9KW5 - chain A; structure by X-ray diffraction, 2.10 A resolution.

== Chain A ==
Name: Vitamin D3 dihydroxylase
Source organism: Streptomyces griseolus
Notes: EC 1.14.15.-
UniProt: P18326 (CPXE_STRGO); residue numbers follow UniProt; this construct covers 1-406
Chain sequence (412 residues; numbered 1 to 412; the number before each row is that of its first residue):
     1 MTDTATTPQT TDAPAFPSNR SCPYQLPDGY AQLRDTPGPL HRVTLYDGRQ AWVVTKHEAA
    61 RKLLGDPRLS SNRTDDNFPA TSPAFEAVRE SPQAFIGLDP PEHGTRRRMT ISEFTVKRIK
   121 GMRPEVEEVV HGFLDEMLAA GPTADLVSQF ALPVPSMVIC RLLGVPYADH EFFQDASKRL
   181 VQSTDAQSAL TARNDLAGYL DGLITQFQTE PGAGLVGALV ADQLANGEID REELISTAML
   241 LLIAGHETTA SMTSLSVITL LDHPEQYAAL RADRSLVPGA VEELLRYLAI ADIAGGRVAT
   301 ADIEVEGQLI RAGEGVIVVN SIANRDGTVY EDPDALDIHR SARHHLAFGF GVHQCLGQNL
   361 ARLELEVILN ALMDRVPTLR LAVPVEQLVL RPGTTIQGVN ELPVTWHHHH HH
Unresolved in the structure: 1-6, 409-412
Differences from the reference sequence: engineered mutation Ala-84 (Arg in P18326); variant Gln-308 (His in P18326); expression tag (407-412)
Ion coordination: heme Fe: Cys-355 (together with lanoconazole)
Small-molecule neighbours:
  - lanoconazole (A1L6Q; (2E)-2-[(4R)-4-(2-chlorophenyl)-1,3-dithiolan-2-ylidene]-2-imidazol-1-yl-ethanenitrile): Arg-73, Thr-81, Phe-85, Ile-96, Leu-240, Ala-244, Thr-248, Ile-290, Ala-291, Ile-293, Ala-294, Cys-355, Thr-394, Thr-395, Ile-396
  - diclofenac (DIF; 2-[2,6-dichlorophenyl)amino]benzeneacetic acid): Arg-73, Ala-84, Phe-85, Val-88, Ile-96, Leu-180, Val-181, Leu-240, Ile-243, Ala-244, Ile-396
  - heme (HEM): Phe-95, Ile-96, His-103, Arg-107, Phe-114, Leu-240, Leu-241, Ala-244, Gly-245, Thr-248, Thr-249, Met-252, Leu-285, Ile-290, Ala-291, Ala-294, Arg-297, Asn-320, Leu-346, Ala-347, Phe-348, Gly-349, Val-352, His-353, Gln-354, Cys-355, Leu-356, Gly-357, Leu-360, Ala-361
UniProt features mapped onto this chain:
  - binding site (calciol): Thr-81, Arg-193, Ser-236, Ile-293
  - binding site (heme): His-103, Arg-107, Arg-297, His-353, Cys-355
What the authors report for this chain:
  - heme coordination: Cys-355
  - binding site for diclofenac: Arg-73
  - conformationally variable residues (helix shift, loop rearrangement): Val-88, Val-181, Ile-293

== In short ==
Chain A binds heme, diclofenac and lanoconazole. From UniProt: 4 calciol-binding residues and 5 heme-binding
residues. From the paper: a binding site for diclofenac at Arg-73; heme coordination by Cys-355.
Chain A is Vitamin D3 dihydroxylase (Streptomyces griseolus); the structure, Crystal structure of CYP105A1
R84A, diclofenac and lanoconazole complex, was determined by X-ray diffraction (same publication as 9KW2, 9KW3
and 9KW4).
